PDB entry 8EFY | electron microscopy, 3.16 A resolution | chains M and N of the 16 polymer chains in the assembly

# Chain M (and N)
Protein: Holliday junction ATP-dependent DNA helicase RuvB
Organism: Thermus thermophilus HB8
Notes: EC 3.6.4.12; chain N of this document is another copy of the same molecule, construct and numbering; everything in this record applies to it too
Reference sequence: Q5SL87 (RUVB_THET8); residue numbers follow UniProt; this construct covers 1-324
Amino-acid sequence (324 residues; numbered 1 to 324; the number before each row is that of its first residue):
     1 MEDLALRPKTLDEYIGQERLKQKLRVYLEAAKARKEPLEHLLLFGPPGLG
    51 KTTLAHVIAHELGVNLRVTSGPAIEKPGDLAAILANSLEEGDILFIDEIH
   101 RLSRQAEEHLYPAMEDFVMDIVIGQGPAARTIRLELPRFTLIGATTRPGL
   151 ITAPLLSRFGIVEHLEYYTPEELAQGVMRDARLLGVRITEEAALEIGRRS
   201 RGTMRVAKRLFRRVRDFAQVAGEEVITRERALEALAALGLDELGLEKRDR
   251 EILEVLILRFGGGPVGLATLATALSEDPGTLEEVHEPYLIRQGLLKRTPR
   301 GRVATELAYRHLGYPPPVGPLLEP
Disordered / not traced: 1-5, 75-76, 124-127, 318-324 (chain N: 1-5, 75-76, 318-324)
Swiss-Prot annotation at these positions:
  - binding site (ATP): Tyr14, Ile15, Gly48, Lys51, Thr52, Thr53, Asp97, Thr146, Tyr168, Arg205
  - binding site (Mg(2+)): Thr52
  - binding site (DNA): Arg297, Arg302
  - mutagenesis: Tyr309 (Y309R: Suitable for crystallization)
Ligand contacts: ADP (adenosine-5'-diphosphate): Leu6, Arg7, Pro8, Tyr14, Ile15, Pro47, Gly48, Leu49, Gly50, Lys51, Thr52, Thr53, Tyr168, Arg179, Met204, Arg205, Lys208
Reported in the primary citation:
  - catalytic residues: Glu115, Asp116 (proposed by the authors, not directly observed)

# Chain M / chain N interface
Pairs across the interface (34; chain M residue first):
  Lys23(M) with Ala237(N)
  Val26(M) with Phe217(N), hydrophobic; Val220(N)
  Tyr27(M) with Arg213(N); Leu238(N)
  Ala30(M) with Asp216(N); Gln219(N); Val220(N), hydrophobic
  Arg34(M) with Arg215(N); Asp216(N), salt bridge; Gln219(N)
  Glu39(M) with Arg212(N), salt bridge; Arg213(N), salt bridge
  Arg104(M) with Pro72(N)
  Glu108(M) with Ser70(N), hydrogen bond; Pro72(N)
  Pro148(M) with Thr280(N)
  Gly149(M) with Thr280(N)
  Pro154(M) with Glu98(N)
  Ser157(M) with Arg205(N), hydrogen bond
  Gly160(M) with Arg209(N); Arg213(N), hydrogen bond (backbone-side chain)
  Ile161(M) with Arg213(N)
  His164(M) with Arg248(N)
  Glu282(M) with Asp277(N)
  Ile290(M) with Ala271(N)
  Arg291(M) with Ser275(N)
  Lys296(M) with Ala268(N); Thr272(N)
  Arg297(M) with Ala268(N); Asp277(N), salt bridge; Pro278(N)
  Pro299(M) with Leu267(N), hydrophobic; Ala268(N)
Other interface residues (no listed pair), chain M (25 interface residues in all): Ala33, Glu115, Phe159, Thr298

# Overview
25 residues of chain M face 23 of chain N across their interface, with 3 hydrogen bonds and 4 salt bridges.
Among the polar pairs are Arg34(M)-Asp216(N), Glu39(M)-Arg212(N) and Glu39(M)-Arg213(N). Chain M binds ADP.
From the paper: catalytic residues Glu115(M) and Asp116(M).
Both chains are Holliday junction ATP-dependent DNA helicase RuvB (Thermus thermophilus HB8). Entry 8EFY
(Structure of double homo-hexameric AAA+ ATPase RuvB motors) was determined by electron microscopy (same
publication as 8EFV and 8GH8).
